PDB entry 2YM0 | X-ray diffraction, 3.00 A resolution | chain A

# Chain A
Molecule: Cell invasion protein sipd
Organism: Salmonella enterica SUBSP. enterica serovar typhimurium
UniProt: Q56026 (SIPD_SALTY); numbering as in UniProt (aligned over 132-343)
Chain sequence (233 residues; row label = number of the first residue in the row):
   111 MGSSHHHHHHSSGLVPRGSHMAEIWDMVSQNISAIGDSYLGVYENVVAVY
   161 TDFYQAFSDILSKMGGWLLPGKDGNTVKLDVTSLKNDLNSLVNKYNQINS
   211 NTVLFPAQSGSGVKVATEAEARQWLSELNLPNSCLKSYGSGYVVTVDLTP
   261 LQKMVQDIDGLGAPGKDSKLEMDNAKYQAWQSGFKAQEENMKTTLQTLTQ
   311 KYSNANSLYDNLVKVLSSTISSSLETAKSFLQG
Unresolved in the structure: 111-130, 330-343
Differences from the reference sequence: expression tag (111-131)
Reported in the primary citation:
  - mutagenesis - I142S: decreased stability

# In short
The paper reports that I142S reduces stability.
Chain A is Cell invasion protein sipd (Salmonella enterica SUBSP. enterica serovar typhimurium); the
structure, Truncated SipD from Salmonella typhimurium, was determined by X-ray diffraction (same publication
as 2YM9, 3ZQB and 3ZQE).
